5UQM - chain A; structure by X-ray diffraction, 2.03 A resolution.

# Chain A
Name: Toxin B
Source organism: Clostridioides difficile
Notes: EC 3.4.22.-
Reference sequence: P18177 (TOXB_CLODI); numbering as in UniProt (aligned over 1-543)
Amino-acid sequence (563 residues; each row starts with the number of its first residue; numbers below 1 keep their minus sign (Met-19 is residue -19)):
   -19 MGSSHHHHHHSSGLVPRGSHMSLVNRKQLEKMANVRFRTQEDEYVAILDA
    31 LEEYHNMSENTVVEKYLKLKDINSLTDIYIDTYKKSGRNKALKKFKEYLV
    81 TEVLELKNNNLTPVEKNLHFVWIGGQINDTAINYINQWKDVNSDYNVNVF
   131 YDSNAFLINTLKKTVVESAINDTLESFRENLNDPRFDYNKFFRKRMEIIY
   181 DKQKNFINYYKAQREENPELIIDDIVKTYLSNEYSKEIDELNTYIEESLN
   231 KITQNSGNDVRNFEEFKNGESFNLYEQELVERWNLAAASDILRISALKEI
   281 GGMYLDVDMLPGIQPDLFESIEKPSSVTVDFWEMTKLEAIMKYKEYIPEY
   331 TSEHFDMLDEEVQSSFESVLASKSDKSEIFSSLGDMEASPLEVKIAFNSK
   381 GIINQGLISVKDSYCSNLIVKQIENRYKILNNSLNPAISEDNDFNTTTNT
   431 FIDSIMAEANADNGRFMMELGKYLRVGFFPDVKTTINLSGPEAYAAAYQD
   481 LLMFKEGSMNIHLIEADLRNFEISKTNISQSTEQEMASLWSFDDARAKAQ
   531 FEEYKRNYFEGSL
Unresolved in the structure: -19 to 1
Construct notes: initiating methionine (-19); expression tag (-18 to 0)
Bound ions: Mn2+: Asp288, Glu515 (together with U2F)
Small-molecule neighbours: U2F (uridine-5'-diphosphate-2-deoxy-2-fluoro-alpha-D-glucose): Val101, Trp102, Ile103, Asn139, Leu265, Ala266, Ser269, Asp270, Arg273, Tyr284, Asp286, Val287, Asp288, Ile383, Asn384, Gln385, Thr465, Ile466, Gly470, Pro471, Glu515, Ala517, Ser518, Leu519, Trp520
From the paper describing this entry:
  - Mn2+ coordination: Asp288, Glu515
  - Mn2+ coordination through a water molecule: Asp286
  - mutagenesis - W102A, Y284A (1000-fold), W520A (800-fold): decreased catalytic activity (citing earlier work)

# Summary
Bound to chain A: compound U2F. Asp288 and Glu515 form the Mn2+ site. From the paper: W102A, Y284A and W520A
reduce catalytic activity; Mn2+ coordination by Asp288 and Glu515.
Chain A is Toxin B (Clostridioides difficile); the structure, Clostridium difficile Toxin B (TcdB)
glucosyltransferase domain in complex with U2F, was determined by X-ray diffraction, deposited together with
5UQK, 5UQL, 5UQN and 5UQT.
